6QM8 - chains F and G of the 28 polymer chains in the assembly; structure by electron microscopy, 3.30 A resolution.

# Chain F
Molecule: Proteasome alpha6 chain
From: Leishmania tarentolae
Sequence (428 residues; row label = number of the first residue in the row):
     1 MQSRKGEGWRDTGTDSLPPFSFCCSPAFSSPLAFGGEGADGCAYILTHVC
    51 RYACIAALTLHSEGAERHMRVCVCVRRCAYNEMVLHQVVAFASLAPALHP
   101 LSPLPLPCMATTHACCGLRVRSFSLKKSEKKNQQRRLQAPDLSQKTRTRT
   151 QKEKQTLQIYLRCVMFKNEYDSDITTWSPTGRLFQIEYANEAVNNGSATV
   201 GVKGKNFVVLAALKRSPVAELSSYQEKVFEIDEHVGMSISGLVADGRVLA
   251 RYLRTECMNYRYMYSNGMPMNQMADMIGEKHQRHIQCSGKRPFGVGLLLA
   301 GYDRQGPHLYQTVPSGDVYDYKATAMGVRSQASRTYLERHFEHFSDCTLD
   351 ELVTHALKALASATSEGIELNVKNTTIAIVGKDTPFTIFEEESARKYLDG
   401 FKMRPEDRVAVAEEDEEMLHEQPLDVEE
Not modelled in the structure: 1-167, 406-428

# Chain G
Molecule: Proteasome alpha7 chain
From: Leishmania tarentolae
Sequence (238 residues; each row starts with the number of its first residue):
     1 MAGTGSGHDQSTDVFSAEGRVFQVEYAGKAVDNSSTAVAACCKDGVVVAV
    51 EKVHTSRMLEKGSNNRIHAVDRQAGICICGLLPDGRAIVSRARQEAENSR
   101 DIFATPIRGSVLANRVGEFMHAYTTHFAYRPFGCSAIIASYADDGPQLFV
   151 SDPSGTVAGYYGVALGKAKTVAKSELEKLDFSSLTCDEAVGKLASILHEV
   201 HDKQKDKLYEVEVAWVCDKSDRKFVHVPADMVPAETSH
Not modelled in the structure: 1-5, 234-238

# Chain F / chain G interface
Pairs across the interface (63; chain F residue first):
  Glu169(F) - Gln10(G)
  Tyr170(F) - Asp9(G)  hydrogen bond
  Tyr170(F) - Gln10(G)
  Thr175(F) - Gln23(G)
  Thr175(F) - Ala128(G)
  Thr175(F) - Arg130(G)
  Thr176(F) - Gln10(G)  hydrogen bond (side chain-backbone)
  Thr176(F) - Gln23(G)
  Trp177(F) - Gln23(G)  hydrogen bond (backbone-side chain)
  Trp177(F) - Tyr26(G)  hydrophobic
  Trp177(F) - Ala27(G)
  Trp177(F) - Ala30(G)  hydrophobic
  Trp177(F) - Arg130(G)
  Trp177(F) - Pro131(G)  hydrogen bond (side chain-backbone)
  Trp177(F) - Gly133(G)
  Ser178(F) - Tyr26(G)
  Pro179(F) - Tyr26(G)
  Pro179(F) - Lys29(G)
  Thr180(F) - Asn33(G)  hydrogen bond (backbone-side chain)
  Gly181(F) - Tyr26(G)
  Gly181(F) - Ala30(G)
  Leu183(F) - Arg130(G)
  Lys203(F) - Glu60(G)  salt bridge
  Asp275(F) - Arg86(G)  salt bridge
  Glu279(F) - Arg86(G)
  Glu279(F) - Ala87(G)
  Glu279(F) - Ser90(G)  hydrogen bond
  Gln282(F) - Pro83(G)
  Gln282(F) - Asp84(G)  hydrogen bond
  Gln282(F) - Ala87(G)
  Ile285(F) - Asp84(G)
  Ile285(F) - Arg130(G)  hydrogen bond (backbone-side chain)
  Gln286(F) - Tyr123(G)
  Gln286(F) - Ala128(G)
  Gln286(F) - Tyr129(G)
  Gln286(F) - Arg130(G)
  Gln286(F) - Phe132(G)
  Cys287(F) - Ala128(G)
  Cys287(F) - Tyr129(G)  hydrophobic
  Ser288(F) - Ala128(G)  hydrogen bond (backbone-backbone)
  Ser315(F) - Pro83(G)
  Gly316(F) - Pro83(G)
  Asp317(F) - Asn64(G)  hydrogen bond
  Asp317(F) - Leu82(G)
  Asp317(F) - Pro83(G)
  Val318(F) - Asn64(G)
  Tyr319(F) - Leu59(G)  hydrophobic
  Tyr319(F) - Ser63(G)
  Tyr319(F) - Asn64(G)
  Asp320(F) - Leu59(G)
  Asp320(F) - Glu60(G)  hydrogen bond (backbone-backbone)
  Asp320(F) - Ser63(G)  hydrogen bond (backbone-side chain)
  Tyr321(F) - Ser56(G)
  Tyr321(F) - Met58(G)
  Tyr321(F) - Leu59(G)  hydrophobic
  Lys322(F) - Met58(G)  hydrogen bond (backbone-backbone)
  Lys322(F) - Glu60(G)
  Ala323(F) - Met58(G)
  Arg334(F) - Met58(G)
  Leu337(F) - Met58(G)  hydrophobic
  Glu338(F) - Arg57(G)  salt bridge
  Phe341(F) - Arg57(G)
  Phe341(F) - Met58(G)  hydrophobic
Also at the interface, not in a pair above, chain F (33 interface residues in all): Ile174, Thr324
Also at the interface, not in a pair above, chain G (31 interface residues in all): Thr55, Leu81, Phe127

# In short
33 residues of chain F and 31 residues of chain G are in contact, with 13 hydrogen bonds and 3 salt bridges.
Among the polar pairs are Lys203(F)-Glu60(G), Asp275(F)-Arg86(G) and Glu338(F)-Arg57(G).
Chain F is Proteasome alpha6 chain and chain G is Proteasome alpha7 chain, both from Leishmania tarentolae;
the structure, Leishmania tarentolae proteasome 20S subunit apo structure, was determined by electron
microscopy (same publication as 6QM7).
